PDB entry 7OK7 | X-ray diffraction, 3.15 A resolution | chains A and I

Chain A:
Protein: ADP-ribosylation factor-like protein 3
Source organism: Mus musculus
UniProtKB: Q9WUL7 (ARL3_MOUSE); residues 3-182 here = UniProt positions 3-182
Amino-acid sequence (183 residues; numbered 3 to 185; the number before each row is that of its first residue):
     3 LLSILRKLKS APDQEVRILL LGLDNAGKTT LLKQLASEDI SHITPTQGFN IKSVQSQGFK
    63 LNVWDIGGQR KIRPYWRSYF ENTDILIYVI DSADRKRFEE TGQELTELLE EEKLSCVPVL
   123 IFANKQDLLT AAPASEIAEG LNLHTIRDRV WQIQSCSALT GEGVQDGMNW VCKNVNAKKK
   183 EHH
Unresolved in the structure: 3-5, 180-185
Differences from the reference sequence: expression tag (183-185)
Bound ions: Mg2+: Thr31, Thr48 (together with GMP-PNP)
Residues lining bound ligands: GMP-PNP (GNP; phosphoaminophosphonic acid-guanylate ester): Leu25, Asp26, Asn27, Ala28, Gly29, Lys30, Thr31, Thr32, Ile45, Thr46, Pro47, Thr48, Ile68, Gly69, Gly70, Gln71, Asn126, Lys127, Asp129, Leu130, Ser159, Ala160, Leu161
UniProt features mapped onto this chain:
  - binding site (GTP): Gly24 to Thr31, Thr48, Asp67 to Gln71, Asn126 to Asp129, Ser159 to Leu161
  - binding site (Mg(2+)): Thr31, Thr48
  - modified residue: Ser5 (Phosphoserine)
  - mutagenesis: Thr31 (T31N: Inhibits interaction with PDE6D), Gln49 (Q49L: Does not reduce the interaction with RP2), Gln71 (Q71L: Does not inhibit interaction with PDE6D; Q71L: Inhibits RP2-dependent GTP-hydrolysis rate), Lys98 (K98Q: Does not reduce the interaction with RP2), Glu164 (E164A: Reduces the interaction with RP2; when associated with A-168), Asp168 (D168A: Reduces the interaction with RP2; when associated with A-164)

Chain I:
Protein: Protein unc-119 homolog B
Source organism: Homo sapiens
UniProtKB: A6NIH7 (U119B_HUMAN); the construct has insertions or renumbered stretches relative to UniProt, so the offset changes along the chain: 66-122 = UniProt 66-122; 132-245 = UniProt 135-248
Amino-acid sequence (183 residues; each row starts with the number of its first residue; note: 9 numbers in that range are skipped by the numbering (no residue carries them; nothing is unmodelled there); a row labelled like 122A-122L holds insertion residues (122A, then the next letters in order)):
    66 DTIRPEHVLR LSRVTENYLC KPEDNIYSID FTRFKIRDLE TGTVLFEIAK PCVSDQE
122A-122L EDEEEGGGDVDI
   132 SAGRFVRYQF TPAFLRLRTV GATVEFTVGD KPVSNFRMIE RHYFREHLLK NFDFDFGFCI
   192 PSSRNTCEHI YEFPQLSEDV IRLMIENPYE TRSDSFYFVD NKLIMHNKAD YAYN
Unresolved in the structure: 122A-122L
UniProt features mapped onto this chain:
  - binding site (tetradecanoate): Tyr139

Chain A / chain I interface:
Contacting residue pairs (44; chain A residue first):
  Arg8(A) - Ser208(I)
  Ala38(A) - Arg102(I)  hydrogen bond (backbone-side chain)
  Ala38(A) - Leu104(I)
  Ser39(A) - Arg102(I)  hydrogen bond (backbone-side chain)
  Glu40(A) - Lys100(I)  salt bridge
  Glu40(A) - Arg102(I)
  Glu40(A) - Glu199(I)
  Gln49(A) - Ser193(I)
  Gln49(A) - Ser194(I)
  Gln49(A) - Arg195(I)  hydrogen bond (backbone-backbone)
  Gly50(A) - Ser194(I)
  Gly50(A) - Asn196(I)
  Phe51(A) - Phe187(I)  hydrophobic
  Phe51(A) - Phe189(I)
  Phe51(A) - Asn196(I)  hydrogen bond (backbone-side chain)
  Phe51(A) - Thr197(I)  hydrogen bond (backbone-backbone)
  Asn52(A) - Thr197(I)  hydrogen bond
  Ile53(A) - Phe185(I)  hydrophobic
  Ile53(A) - Phe187(I)  hydrophobic
  Ile53(A) - Thr197(I)  hydrogen bond (backbone-backbone)
  Ile53(A) - Cys198(I)
  Ile53(A) - Glu199(I)  hydrogen bond (backbone-backbone)
  Lys54(A) - Glu199(I)  salt bridge
  Ser55(A) - Phe183(I)
  Ser55(A) - Phe185(I)
  Ser55(A) - Glu199(I)  hydrogen bond (backbone-backbone)
  Ser55(A) - His200(I)  hydrogen bond (backbone-side chain)
  Ser55(A) - Ile201(I)  hydrogen bond (backbone-backbone)
  Val56(A) - Ile201(I)
  Gln57(A) - His200(I)
  Gln57(A) - Ile201(I)  hydrogen bond (backbone-backbone)
  Gln57(A) - Tyr202(I)
  Gln57(A) - Glu203(I)  hydrogen bond (backbone-backbone)
  Gln59(A) - Gln206(I)  hydrogen bond
  Lys62(A) - Asp184(I)  hydrogen bond (side chain-backbone)
  Asn64(A) - Phe185(I)
  Trp66(A) - Phe185(I)  hydrophobic
  Trp66(A) - Phe187(I)
  Ile74(A) - Ile191(I)  hydrophobic
  Tyr77(A) - Phe189(I)  hydrophobic
  Tyr77(A) - Ile191(I)  hydrophobic
  Tyr81(A) - Phe189(I)  hydrogen bond (side chain-backbone)
  Tyr81(A) - Cys190(I)
  Tyr81(A) - Ile191(I)
Also at the interface, not in a pair above, chain A (23 interface residues in all): Lys35, Ser58, Ser80
Also at the interface, not in a pair above, chain I (29 interface residues in all): Arg98, Thr154, Phe157, Asn182, Asp186, Pro192

Overview:
23 residues of chain A face 29 of chain I across their interface, with 16 hydrogen bonds and 2 salt bridges.
Polar pairs include Glu40(A)-Lys100(I), Lys54(A)-Glu199(I) and Ala38(A)-Arg102(I). Chain A binds GMP-PNP.
Chain A is ADP-ribosylation factor-like protein 3 (Mus musculus) and chain I is Protein unc-119 homolog B
(Homo sapiens); the structure, Crystal structure of the UNC119B ARL3 complex, was determined by X-ray
diffraction together with 7OK6 from the same study.
